Entry 9IUF (electron microscopy, 1.78 A resolution); this record covers chains I and L of the 18 polymer chains in the assembly.

Chain I (and L):
Molecule: CFA/III pilin
Organism: Escherichia coli
Notes: chain L of this document is another copy of the same molecule, construct and numbering; everything in this record applies to it too
UniProt: Q59393 (Q59393_ECOLX); residues 1-208 here correspond to UniProt positions 31-238 (UniProt number = residue number + 30)
Amino-acid sequence (208 residues; numbered 1 to 208; the number before each row is that of its first residue):
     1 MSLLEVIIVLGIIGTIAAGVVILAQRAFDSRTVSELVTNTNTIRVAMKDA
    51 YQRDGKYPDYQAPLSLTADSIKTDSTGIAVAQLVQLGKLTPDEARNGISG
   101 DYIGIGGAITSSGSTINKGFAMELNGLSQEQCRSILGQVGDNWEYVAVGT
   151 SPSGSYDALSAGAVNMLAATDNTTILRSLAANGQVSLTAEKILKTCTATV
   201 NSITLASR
Disulfides: Cys132-Cys196

How chain I and chain L interact:
Contacting residue pairs - 24 pairs, chain I then chain L:
  Glu5(I) with Val20(L)
  Ile8(I) with Ala24(L), hydrophobic
  Ile12(I) with Ala27(L), hydrophobic
  Thr15(I) with Arg31(L)
  Ile22(I) with Thr90(L); Glu93(L)
  Arg26(I) with Lys88(L); Leu89(L); Thr90(L); Glu93(L), salt bridge
  Glu130(I) with Gly87(L)
  Arg133(I) with Gln85(L), hydrogen bond (side chain-backbone)
  Gly137(I) with Arg53(L)
  Asp141(I) with Arg53(L), salt bridge
  Ser186(I) with Arg53(L)
  Leu187(I) with Arg53(L), hydrogen bond (backbone-side chain)
  Thr188(I) with Asp54(L)
  Ala189(I) with Ala50(L); Tyr51(L), hydrophobic
  Glu190(I) with Gln82(L), hydrogen bond
  Ile192(I) with Leu86(L), hydrophobic
  Leu193(I) with Gln82(L); Gln85(L); Leu86(L), hydrophobic
Also at the interface, not in a pair above, chain I (19 interface residues in all): Ser2, Leu23
Also at the interface, not in a pair above, chain L (17 interface residues in all): Glu35

In short:
19 residues of chain I and 17 residues of chain L are in contact; the contacts include 3 hydrogen bonds and 2
salt bridges. Polar pairs include Arg26(I)-Glu93(L), Asp141(I)-Arg53(L) and Arg133(I)-Gln85(L).
Chain I and chain L are both CFA/III pilin (Escherichia coli); the structure, Cryo-EM structure of the type
IVb pilus from enterotoxigenic Escherichia coli, was determined by electron microscopy together with 9IUG from
the same study.
